PDB entry 5FCD | X-ray diffraction, 2.10 A resolution | chains D and A

[Chain D]
Molecule: Unk-unk-unk-mse-unk
From: Escherichia coli
Chain sequence (5 residues; each row starts with the number of its first residue; numbers below 1 keep their minus sign (UNK-1 is residue -1); X marks 4 residues of unknown identity (built as UNK)):
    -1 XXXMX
Modified residues: Mse2 (selenomethionine)

[Chain A]
Molecule: MccD
From: Escherichia coli
UniProtKB: Q83Y56 (Q83Y56_ECOLX); residue numbers follow UniProt; this construct covers 1-267
Chain sequence (267 residues; row label = number of the first residue in the row):
     1 MTIKHAEELTEEVILNMNYPDFVALMQQDNTPPGAEYTIDYWIKHGCINK
    51 KSHLLDLACSTGFSSRECFKKEGASAEGIDISESAVMVANEKAKKLKANN
   101 LLKYYVADACDLPFEDNTFTHVLGGCNFAFIQNRLIALNETHRCLNHMGS
   151 MCISNFYYRRKISDKLINDVYNAINFRPNPLWTLEYWHQFFSERFTLVSE
   201 ENHEMESQSEDELKADIYDYIFNRNEFTKGLNGSLQNVFFERFLKIRRPL
   251 NIQRDYQGVTLQIWRKK
Unresolved in the structure: 1-28, 225-235
Modified residues: Mse1, Mse17, Mse26 (selenomethionine); Mse87, Mse148, Mse151, Mse205 (selenomethionine; parent Met)

[Chain D / chain A interface]
Pairs across the interface (4):
  Mse2(D) with Gly34(A); Tyr37(A); His203(A); Val259(A), hydrophobic
Other interface residues (no listed pair), chain A (8 interface residues in all): Pro33, Mse205, Arg254, Leu261

[Summary]
Chain D and chain A form an interface of 1 and 8 residues respectively.
Here chain D is Unk-unk-unk-mse-unk and chain A is MccD, both from Escherichia coli. Entry 5FCD (Crystal
structure of MccD protein) was determined by X-ray diffraction.
